Entry 8P76 (electron microscopy, 2.00 A resolution); this record covers chains H and J of the 3 polymer chains in the assembly.

# Chain H
Name: CDK-activating kinase assembly factor MAT1
Organism: Homo sapiens
UniProtKB: P51948 (MAT1_HUMAN), isoform P51948-1; residues 220-309 here = UniProt positions 220-309
Amino-acid sequence (93 residues; row label = number of the first residue in the row):
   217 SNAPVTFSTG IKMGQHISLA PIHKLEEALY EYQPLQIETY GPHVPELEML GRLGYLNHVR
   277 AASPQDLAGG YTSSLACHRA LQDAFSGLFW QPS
Disordered / not traced: 217-243, 309
Sequence notes: expression tag (217-219)

# Chain J
Name: Cyclin-dependent kinase 7
Organism: Homo sapiens
Notes: EC 2.7.11.22, 2.7.11.23
UniProtKB: P50613 (CDK7_HUMAN); residue numbers follow UniProt; this construct covers 1-346
Amino-acid sequence (349 residues; numbered -2 to 346; the number before each row is that of its first residue; numbers below 1 keep their minus sign (Ser-2 is residue -2)):
    -2 SNAMALDVKS RAKRYEKLDF LGEGQFATVY KARDKNTNQI VAIKKIKLGH RSEAKDGINR
    58 TALREIKLLQ ELSHPNIIGL LDAFGHKSNI SLVFDFMETD LEVIIKDNSL VLTPSHIKAY
   118 MLMTLQGLEY LHQHWILHRD LKPNNLLLDE NGVLKLADFG LAKSFGSPNR AYTHQVVTRW
   178 YRAPELLFGA RMYGVGVDMW AVGCILAELL LRVPFLPGDS DLDQLTRIFE TLGTPTEEQW
   238 PDMCSLPDYV TFKSFPGIPL HHIFSAAGDD LLDLIQGLFL FNPCARITAT QALKMKYFSN
   298 RPGPTPGCQL PRPNCPVETL KEQSNPALAI KRKRTEALEQ GGLPKKLIF
Disordered / not traced: -2 to 9, 31-36, 43-51, 311-346
Sequence notes: expression tag (-2 to 0)
UniProt features mapped onto this chain:
  - active site: Asp137 (Proton acceptor)
  - binding site (ATP): Leu18 to Val26, Lys41
  - modified residue: Ala2 (N-acetylalanine), Ser7 (Phosphoserine), Ser164 (Phosphoserine), Thr170 (Phosphothreonine), Ser321 (Phosphoserine)
Ligand contacts: ICEC0914 (X1W; N5-[(3S,4R)-4-phenylmethoxypyrrolidin-3-yl]-N7-(phenylmethyl)-3-propan-2-yl-pyrazolo[1,5-a]pyrimidine-5,7-diamine): Leu18, Gly19, Glu20, Ala24, Thr25, Val26, Ala39, Lys41, Ile75, Phe91, Asp92, Phe93, Met94, Glu95, Thr96, Asp97, Val100, Leu144, Ala154
What the authors report for this chain:
  - binding site for ICEC0914: Met94

# Interface between chain H and chain J
Contacting residue pairs (48):
  Ala244(H) - Gly300(J)
  Ala244(H) - Pro301(J)
  Leu245(H) - Ser296(J)
  Leu245(H) - Arg298(J)
  Leu245(H) - Gly300(J)
  Tyr246(H) - Leu119(J)  hydrophobic
  Tyr246(H) - Gln123(J)
  Tyr246(H) - Leu290(J)
  Tyr246(H) - Phe295(J)
  Tyr246(H) - Ser296(J)
  Tyr248(H) - Glu126(J)  hydrogen bond
  Tyr248(H) - Thr287(J)
  Tyr248(H) - Leu290(J)  hydrophobic
  Tyr248(H) - Lys291(J)
  Leu251(H) - Tyr127(J)  hydrophobic
  Leu251(H) - Gln130(J)
  Ile253(H) - Gln130(J)
  Ile253(H) - His131(J)
  Arg276(H) - Pro165(J)
  Pro280(H) - Asp239(J)
  Pro280(H) - Ser242(J)  hydrogen bond (backbone-side chain)
  Gln281(H) - Ser242(J)  hydrogen bond (backbone-side chain)
  Gln281(H) - Pro244(J)
  Asp282(H) - Met189(J)
  Leu283(H) - Asp239(J)
  Leu283(H) - Cys281(J)
  Ala284(H) - Trp237(J)  hydrogen bond (backbone-side chain)
  Ala284(H) - Asp239(J)
  Ala284(H) - Ser242(J)
  Ala284(H) - Leu243(J)  hydrophobic
  Ala284(H) - Pro280(J)
  Gly285(H) - Glu182(J)
  Gly285(H) - Ala187(J)
  Gly285(H) - Met189(J)
  Gly285(H) - Tyr190(J)
  Gly285(H) - Pro280(J)
  Gly286(H) - Pro280(J)
  Gly286(H) - Cys281(J)
  Tyr287(H) - Pro165(J)
  Tyr287(H) - Met189(J)  hydrophobic
  Thr288(H) - Cys281(J)
  Leu291(H) - Trp132(J)
  Ala292(H) - Gly163(J)
  Ala292(H) - Pro165(J)
  His294(H) - Trp132(J)
  Arg295(H) - Trp132(J)
  Arg295(H) - Phe162(J)
  Gln298(H) - Trp132(J)  hydrogen bond
Also at the interface, not in a pair above, chain H (22 interface residues in all): Glu264
Also at the interface, not in a pair above, chain J (36 interface residues in all): Ser161, Ser164, Gly191, Met240, Gln288, Asn297, Pro299

# Overview
22 residues of chain H face 36 of chain J across their interface; the contacts include 5 hydrogen bonds. Among
the polar pairs are Tyr248(H)-Glu126(J), Pro280(H)-Ser242(J) and Gln281(H)-Ser242(J). Bound to chain J:
ICEC0914. Curated annotation (UniProt) lists active-site residue Asp137(J) and 10 ATP-binding residues on
chain J. The paper reports a binding site for ICEC0914 at Met94(J).
Here chain H is CDK-activating kinase assembly factor MAT1 and chain J is Cyclin-dependent kinase 7, both from
Homo sapiens. Entry 8P76 (Cryo-EM structure of CAK in complex with inhibitor ICEC0914) was determined by
electron microscopy together with 8ORM, 8P6V, 8P6W, 8P6X, 8P6Y, 8P6Z and 11 further entries from the same
study.
